PDB entry 4DAT | X-ray diffraction, 1.40 A resolution | chains A and B

# Chain A
Protein: 14-3-3 protein sigma
Source organism: Homo sapiens
UniProt: P31947 (1433S_HUMAN); residue numbers follow UniProt; this construct covers 1-231
Chain sequence (234 residues; each row starts with the number of its first residue; numbers below 1 keep their minus sign (Met-2 is residue -2)):
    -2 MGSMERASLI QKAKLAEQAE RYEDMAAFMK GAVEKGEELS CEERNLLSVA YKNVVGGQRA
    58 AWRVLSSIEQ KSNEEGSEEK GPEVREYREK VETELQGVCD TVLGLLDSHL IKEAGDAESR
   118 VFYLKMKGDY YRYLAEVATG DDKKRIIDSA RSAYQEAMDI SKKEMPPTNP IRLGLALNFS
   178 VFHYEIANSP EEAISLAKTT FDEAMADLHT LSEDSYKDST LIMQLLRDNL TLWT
Not modelled in the structure: 68-77, 137-139
Sequence notes: expression tag (-2 to 0)
Swiss-Prot annotation at these positions:
  - site (Interaction with phosphoserine on interacting protein): Arg56, Arg129
  - modified residue (Phosphoserine): Ser5, Ser74
Bound ions: Mg2+: Glu35, Glu110

# Chain B
Protein: Peptidylarginine Deiminase type VI
Notes: EC 3.5.3.15; fragment: 14-3-3 binding motif II
UniProt: Q330K5 (Q330K5_HUMAN); numbering as in UniProt (aligned over 441-449)
Chain sequence (9 residues; numbered 441 to 449; the number before each row is that of its first residue):
   441 SSFYPSAEG
Not modelled in the structure: 441-442, 449
Modified positions: Ser446 (phosphoserine; SEP)

# Chain A / chain B interface
Pairs across the interface - 22 pairs, chain A then chain B:
  Lys49(A) - Ala447(B)  hydrogen bond (side chain-backbone)
  Lys49(A) - Glu448(B)  hydrogen bond (side chain-backbone)
  Arg56(A) - Ser446(B)
  Arg60(A) - Phe443(B)
  Arg129(A) - Ser446(B)
  Tyr130(A) - Ser446(B)
  Gly171(A) - Ala447(B)
  Leu174(A) - Pro445(B)
  Leu174(A) - Ser446(B)
  Leu174(A) - Ala447(B)
  Asn175(A) - Ser446(B)
  Asn175(A) - Ala447(B)  hydrogen bond (side chain-backbone)
  Val178(A) - Pro445(B)
  Tyr181(A) - Tyr444(B)
  Glu182(A) - Phe443(B)
  Glu182(A) - Tyr444(B)
  Leu222(A) - Ser446(B)
  Asn226(A) - Tyr444(B)
  Asn226(A) - Pro445(B)  hydrogen bond (side chain-backbone)
  Leu229(A) - Phe443(B)
  Leu229(A) - Tyr444(B)  hydrophobic
  Trp230(A) - Tyr444(B)
Also at the interface, not in a pair above, chain A (17 interface residues in all): Lys122, Asp225

# Summary
17 residues of chain A face 6 of chain B across their interface, with 4 hydrogen bonds. Among the polar pairs
are Lys49(A)-Ala447(B), Lys49(A)-Glu448(B) and Asn175(A)-Ala447(B). Glu35(A) and Glu110(A) form the Mg2+ site.
Chain A is 14-3-3 protein sigma (Homo sapiens) and chain B is Peptidylarginine Deiminase type VI; the
structure, Structure of 14-3-3 sigma in complex with PADI6 14-3-3 binding motif II, was determined by X-ray
diffraction (same publication as 4DAU).
